PDB entry 6GOS | X-ray diffraction, 2.10 A resolution | chains 1 and 2 of the 5 polymer chains in the assembly

# Chain 1 (and 2)
Molecule: Microcin B17-processing protein McbB
From: Escherichia coli str. K-12 substr. MG1655
Notes: chain 2 of this document is another copy of the same molecule, construct and numbering; everything in this record applies to it too
UniProt: P23184 (MCBB_ECOLX); numbering as in UniProt (aligned over 1-295)
Sequence (295 residues; each row starts with the number of its first residue):
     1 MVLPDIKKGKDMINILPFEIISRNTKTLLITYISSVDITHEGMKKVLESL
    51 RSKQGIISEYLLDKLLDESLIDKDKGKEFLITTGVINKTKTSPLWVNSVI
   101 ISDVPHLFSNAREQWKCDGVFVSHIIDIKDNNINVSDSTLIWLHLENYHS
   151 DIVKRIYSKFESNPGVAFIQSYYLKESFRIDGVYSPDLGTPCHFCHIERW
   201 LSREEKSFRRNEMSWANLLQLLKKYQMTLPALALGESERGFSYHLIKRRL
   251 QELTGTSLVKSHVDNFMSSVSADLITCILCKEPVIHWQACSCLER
Not modelled in the structure: 1-11 (chain 2: 1-11, 295)
Metal / ion sites: Zn2+: Cys192, Cys195, Cys290, Cys292
From the paper describing this entry:
  - Zn2+ coordination: Cys192, Cys195, Cys290, Cys292
  - conformationally variable residues (order/disorder transition): Glu204 to Glu212

# Interface between chain 1 and chain 2
Residue-residue contacts (67; chain 1 residue first):
  Glu19(1) - Pro230(2)
  Glu19(1) - Ala231(2)
  Glu19(1) - Leu232(2)
  Glu19(1) - Ala233(2)  hydrogen bond (side chain-backbone)
  Ile21(1) - Leu222(2)  hydrophobic
  Ile21(1) - Met227(2)  hydrophobic
  Ile21(1) - Thr228(2)
  Ile21(1) - Pro230(2)  hydrophobic
  Ser22(1) - Met227(2)
  Arg23(1) - Tyr225(2)
  Arg23(1) - Gln226(2)  hydrogen bond (side chain-backbone)
  Arg23(1) - Met227(2)
  Lys26(1) - Tyr225(2)
  Leu28(1) - Leu221(2)  hydrophobic
  Leu28(1) - Leu222(2)  hydrophobic
  Ile30(1) - Leu218(2)  hydrophobic
  Ile30(1) - Pro230(2)
  Ile30(1) - Leu232(2)
  Thr31(1) - Lys175(2)
  Thr31(1) - Trp215(2)
  Thr31(1) - Leu232(2)
  Tyr32(1) - Lys175(2)  hydrogen bond (backbone-side chain)
  Tyr32(1) - Glu176(2)
  Tyr32(1) - Leu232(2)  hydrophobic
  Tyr32(1) - Ile275(2)  hydrophobic
  Ile33(1) - Trp215(2)
  Ser34(1) - Trp215(2)
  Ser35(1) - Trp215(2)
  Ser35(1) - Leu218(2)
  Asp37(1) - Tyr225(2)  hydrogen bond
  Arg51(1) - Ala233(2)
  Gln114(1) - Glu236(2)  hydrogen bond
  Glu236(1) - Gln114(2)  hydrogen bond
  Glu236(1) - Tyr243(2)
  Ser237(1) - Tyr243(2)
  Ser237(1) - His244(2)  hydrogen bond
  Ser237(1) - Lys247(2)  hydrogen bond
  Glu238(1) - His244(2)  salt bridge
  Glu238(1) - Lys247(2)  salt bridge
  Glu238(1) - Arg248(2)  salt bridge
  Gly240(1) - Gly240(2)
  Phe241(1) - Phe241(2)  hydrophobic
  Phe241(1) - His244(2)
  Tyr243(1) - Ser237(2)
  His244(1) - Ser237(2)  hydrogen bond
  His244(1) - Glu238(2)  salt bridge
  His244(1) - Phe241(2)
  His244(1) - Leu274(2)  hydrogen bond (side chain-backbone)
  His244(1) - Cys277(2)
  Leu245(1) - Cys277(2)  hydrophobic
  Lys247(1) - Ser237(2)  hydrogen bond
  Lys247(1) - Glu238(2)  salt bridge
  Arg248(1) - Glu238(2)  salt bridge
  Arg248(1) - Leu274(2)  hydrogen bond (side chain-backbone)
  Arg248(1) - Ile275(2)
  Arg248(1) - Cys277(2)
  Leu258(1) - Ile275(2)  hydrophobic
  Val259(1) - Ile275(2)  hydrophobic
  Leu274(1) - His244(2)  hydrogen bond (backbone-side chain)
  Leu274(1) - Arg248(2)  hydrogen bond (backbone-side chain)
  Ile275(1) - Arg248(2)
  Thr276(1) - Leu279(2)
  Cys277(1) - His244(2)
  Cys277(1) - Leu245(2)  hydrophobic
  Cys277(1) - Leu279(2)
  Leu279(1) - Thr276(2)
  Leu279(1) - Cys277(2)  hydrophobic
Interface residues without a listed pair, chain 1 (36 interface residues in all): Pro17, Phe18, Gln54, Asp118
Interface residues without a listed pair, chain 2 (34 interface residues in all): Asn110, Trp115, Asp118, Leu229

# Overview
Chain 1 and chain 2 form an interface of 36 and 34 residues respectively, with 14 hydrogen bonds and 6 salt
bridges. Polar contacts include Glu238(1)-His244(2), Glu238(1)-Lys247(2) and Glu238(1)-Arg248(2). Cys192(1),
Cys195(1), Cys290(1) and Cys292(1) form the Zn2+ site. From the paper: Zn2+ coordination by Cys192(1),
Cys195(1) and Cys290(1) among others; conformational variability at Glu204(1).
Chain 1 and chain 2 are both Microcin B17-processing protein McbB (Escherichia coli str. K-12 substr. MG1655);
the structure, E. coli Microcin synthetase McbBCD complex with pro-MccB17 bound, was determined by X-ray
diffraction (same publication as 6GRG, 6GRH and 6GRI).
